PDB entry 4M3Y | X-ray diffraction, 1.86 A resolution | chains A and P of the 3 polymer chains in the assembly

== Chain A ==
Molecule: DNA polymerase
From: Enterobacteria phage RB69
Notes: EC 2.7.7.7
Reference sequence: Q38087 (DPOL_BPR69); numbering as in UniProt (aligned over 1-903)
Sequence (903 residues; row label = number of the first residue in the row):
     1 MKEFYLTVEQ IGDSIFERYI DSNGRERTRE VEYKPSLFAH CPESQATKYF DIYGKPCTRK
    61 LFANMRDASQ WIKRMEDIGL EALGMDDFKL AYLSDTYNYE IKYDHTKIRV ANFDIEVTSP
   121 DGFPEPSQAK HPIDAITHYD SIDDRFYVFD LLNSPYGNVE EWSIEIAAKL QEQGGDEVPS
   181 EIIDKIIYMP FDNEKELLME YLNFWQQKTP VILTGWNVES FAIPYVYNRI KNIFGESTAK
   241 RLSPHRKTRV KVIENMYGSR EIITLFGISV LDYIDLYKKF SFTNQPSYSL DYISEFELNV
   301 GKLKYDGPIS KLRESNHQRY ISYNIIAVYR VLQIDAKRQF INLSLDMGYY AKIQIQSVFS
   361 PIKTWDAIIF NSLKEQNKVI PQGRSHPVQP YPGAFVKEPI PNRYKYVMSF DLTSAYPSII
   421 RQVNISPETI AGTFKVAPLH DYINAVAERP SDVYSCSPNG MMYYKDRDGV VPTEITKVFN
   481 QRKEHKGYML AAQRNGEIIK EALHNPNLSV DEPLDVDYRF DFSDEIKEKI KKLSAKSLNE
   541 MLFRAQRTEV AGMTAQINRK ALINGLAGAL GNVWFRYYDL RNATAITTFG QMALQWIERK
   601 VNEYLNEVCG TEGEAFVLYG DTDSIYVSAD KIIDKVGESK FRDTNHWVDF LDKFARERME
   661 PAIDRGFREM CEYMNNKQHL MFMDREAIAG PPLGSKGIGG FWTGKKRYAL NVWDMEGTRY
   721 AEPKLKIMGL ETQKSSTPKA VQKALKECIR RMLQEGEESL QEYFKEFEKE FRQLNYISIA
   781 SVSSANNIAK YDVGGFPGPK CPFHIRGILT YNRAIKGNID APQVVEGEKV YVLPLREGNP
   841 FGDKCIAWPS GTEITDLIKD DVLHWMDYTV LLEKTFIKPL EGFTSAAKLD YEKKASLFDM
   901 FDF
Not modelled in the structure: 902-903
Construct notes: engineered mutation Ala-222 (Asp in Q38087), Ala-327 (Asp in Q38087), Ala-415 (Leu in Q38087), Ala-561 (Leu in Q38087), Gly-565 (Ser in Q38087), Ala-567 (Tyr in Q38087)
Ion coordination: Ca2+ site 1 near Glu-116 (its only coordinating residue here); Ca2+ site 2: Asp-411, Leu-412, Asp-623 (together with ATP); Ca2+ site 3: Asn-505, Asn-507, Lys-531; Ca2+ site 4: Asp-623 (together with ATP)
Ligand contacts: ATP (adenosine-5'-triphosphate): Asp-411, Leu-412, Thr-413, Ser-414, Ala-415, Tyr-416, Pro-417, Arg-482, Lys-486, Lys-560, Asn-564, Thr-622, Asp-623
UniProt features mapped onto this chain:
  - region: Thr-248 to Thr-264 (Beta hairpin), Lys-705 to Tyr-708 (Binding of DNA in B-conformation), Leu-897 to Phe-903 (Interaction with the polymerase clamp)
  - binding site (Mg(2+)): Asp-114, Glu-116, Asp-411, Leu-412, Asp-623
  - binding site (substrate): Ser-414, Tyr-416, Arg-482, Lys-560
  - site: Asp-621 (Optimization of metal coordination by the polymerase active site), Lys-706 (Optimization of metal coordination by the polymerase active site), Asp-714 (Essential for viral replication)
From the paper describing this entry:
  - binding site for DNA primer (chain P): Thr-622

== Chain P ==
Molecule: DNA primer
Sequence (13 nucleotides; row label = number of the first residue in the row):
   103 GCGGACTGCT TAG

== How chain A and chain P interact ==
Pairs across the interface - 26 pairs, chain A then chain P:
  Asn-284(A) with DT112(P), sugar contact; DT113(P), hydrogen bond to the phosphate
  Asp-621(A) with DG115(P), phosphate contact
  Thr-622(A) with DG115(P), sugar contact
  Tyr-626(A) with DG115(P), phosphate contact
  Lys-706(A) with DA114(P), hydrogen bond to the base
  Tyr-708(A) with DG115(P), hydrogen bond to the phosphate
  Met-728(A) with DA114(P), phosphate contact; DG115(P), phosphate contact
  Gly-729(A) with DT113(P), phosphate contact; DA114(P), hydrogen bond to the phosphate
  Gln-733(A) with DT113(P), sugar contact; DA114(P), phosphate contact
  Lys-734(A) with DT113(P), phosphate contact
  Ser-735(A) with DT112(P), phosphate contact; DT113(P), hydrogen bond to the phosphate
  Ser-783(A) with DC111(P), sugar contact; DT112(P), phosphate contact
  Ser-784(A) with DC111(P), phosphate contact; DT112(P), hydrogen bond to the phosphate
  Asn-786(A) with DC111(P), hydrogen bond to the phosphate
  Lys-790(A) with DG110(P), salt bridge to the phosphate
  Tyr-791(A) with DT109(P), hydrogen bond to the phosphate; DG110(P), hydrogen bond to the phosphate
  His-804(A) with DG110(P), phosphate contact; DC111(P), salt bridge to the phosphate
Interface residues without a listed pair, chain A (25 interface residues in all): Asp-623, Ile-727, Ser-736, Val-782, Ala-785, Asn-787, Pro-802, Lys-829

== Summary ==
Chain A and chain P form an interface of 25 and 7 residues respectively, with 9 hydrogen bonds and 2 salt
bridges. Polar pairs include Lys-706(A)/DA114(P), Asn-284(A)/DT113(P) and Tyr-708(A)/DG115(P). Ligands of
chain A: ATP. From the paper: a binding site for DNA primer (chain P) at Thr-622(A).
Chain A is DNA polymerase (Enterobacteria phage RB69) and chain P is DNA primer; the structure, RB69 DNA
polymerase ternary complex with dG/dT at position n-1 of primer/template duplex, was determined by X-ray
diffraction (same publication as 4M3R, 4M3T, 4M3U, 4M3W, 4M3X, 4M3Z and 3 further entries).
